Entry 4QO7 (X-ray diffraction, 2.14 A resolution); this record covers chains B and C of the 4 polymer chains in the assembly.

# Chain B (and C)
Name: L-lactate dehydrogenase A chain
From: Homo sapiens
Notes: EC 1.1.1.27; chain C of this document is another copy of the same molecule, construct and numbering; everything in this record applies to it too
Reference sequence: P00338 (LDHA_HUMAN); residues 1-331 here correspond to UniProt positions 2-332 (UniProt number = residue number + 1)
Sequence (331 residues; row label = number of the first residue in the row):
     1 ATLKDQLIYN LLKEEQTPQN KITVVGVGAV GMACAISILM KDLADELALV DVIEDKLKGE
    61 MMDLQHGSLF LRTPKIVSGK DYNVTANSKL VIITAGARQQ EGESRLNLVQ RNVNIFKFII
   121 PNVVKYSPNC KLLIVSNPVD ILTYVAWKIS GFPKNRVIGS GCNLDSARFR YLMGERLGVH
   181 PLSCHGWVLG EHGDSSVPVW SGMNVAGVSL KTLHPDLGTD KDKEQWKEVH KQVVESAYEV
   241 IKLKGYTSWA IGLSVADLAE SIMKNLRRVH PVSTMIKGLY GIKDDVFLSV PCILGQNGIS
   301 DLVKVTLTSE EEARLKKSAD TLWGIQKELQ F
UniProt features mapped onto this chain:
  - active site: His192 (Proton acceptor)
  - binding site (NAD(+)): Arg98, Asn137
  - binding site (substrate): Arg105, Asn137, Arg168, Thr247
  - modified residue: Ala1 (N-acetylalanine), Lys4 (N6-acetyllysine), Tyr9 (Phosphotyrosine), Lys13 (N6-acetyllysine), Thr17 (Phosphothreonine), Lys56 (N6-acetyllysine), Lys80 (N6-acetyllysine), Lys117 (N6-acetyllysine), Lys125 (N6-acetyllysine), Lys223 (N6-acetyllysine), Lys231 (N6-acetyllysine), Tyr238 (Phosphotyrosine), Lys242 (N6-acetyllysine), Thr308 (Phosphothreonine), Ser309 (Phosphoserine), Lys317 (N6-acetyllysine), Thr321 (Phosphothreonine)
  - cross-link: Lys56 (Glycyl lysine isopeptide (Lys-Gly) (interchain with G-Cter in SUMO2))
Ligand contacts:
  - (2S)-2-hydroxypropanoic acid (2OP): Gln99, Arg105, Asn137, Leu164, Arg168, His192, Ala237, Ile241, Thr247
  - NADH (NAI; 1,4-dihydronicotinamide adenine dinucleotide): Val25, Gly26, Val27, Gly28, Ala29, Val30, Gly31, Asp51, Val52, Ile53, Lys56, Tyr82, Thr94, Ala95, Gly96, Ala97, Arg98, Gln99, Leu108, Asn112, Ile115, Ile119, Val135, Ser136, Asn137, Val139, Ser160, Leu164, His192, Tyr246, Thr247, Ile251

# How chain B and chain C interact
Residue-residue contacts (64):
  Asp5(B) - Lys304(C)  hydrogen bond (backbone-side chain)
  Gln6(B) - Lys304(C)  hydrogen bond (backbone-side chain)
  Leu7(B) - Val303(C)
  Leu7(B) - Lys304(C)  hydrogen bond (backbone-backbone)
  Ile8(B) - Asp301(C)
  Ile8(B) - Leu302(C)
  Ile8(B) - Lys304(C)
  Tyr9(B) - Asp301(C)
  Tyr9(B) - Leu302(C)  hydrogen bond (backbone-backbone)
  Tyr9(B) - Lys304(C)
  Asn10(B) - Ser300(C)
  Asn10(B) - Asp301(C)
  Leu11(B) - Lys154(C)
  Leu11(B) - Ile299(C)
  Leu11(B) - Ser300(C)  hydrogen bond (backbone-backbone)
  Leu11(B) - Asp301(C)
  Leu11(B) - Leu302(C)
  Leu12(B) - Asn155(C)
  Leu12(B) - Asn297(C)
  Leu12(B) - Ser300(C)
  Gln16(B) - Gln296(C)
  Thr17(B) - Gln296(C)  hydrogen bond (backbone-side chain)
  Gln19(B) - Gln19(C)
  Gln19(B) - Lys89(C)
  Gln19(B) - Gln296(C)
  Asn20(B) - Asn20(C)
  Asp42(B) - Lys264(C)  salt bridge
  Arg72(B) - Glu260(C)  salt bridge
  Arg72(B) - Leu266(C)
  Arg72(B) - Arg268(C)
  Pro74(B) - Lys264(C)
  Pro74(B) - Asn265(C)
  Lys89(B) - Gln19(C)
  Lys154(B) - Leu11(C)
  Asn155(B) - Leu12(C)
  Glu260(B) - Arg72(C)  salt bridge
  Lys264(B) - Asp42(C)  salt bridge
  Lys264(B) - Arg72(C)
  Lys264(B) - Pro74(C)
  Asn265(B) - Pro74(C)
  Leu266(B) - Arg72(C)
  Gln296(B) - Gln16(C)
  Gln296(B) - Thr17(C)
  Gln296(B) - Gln19(C)
  Asn297(B) - Leu12(C)
  Asn297(B) - Gln16(C)  hydrogen bond
  Ile299(B) - Leu11(C)
  Ser300(B) - Asn10(C)
  Ser300(B) - Leu11(C)  hydrogen bond (backbone-backbone)
  Ser300(B) - Leu12(C)  hydrogen bond (backbone-backbone)
  Asp301(B) - Ile8(C)
  Asp301(B) - Tyr9(C)
  Asp301(B) - Asn10(C)
  Asp301(B) - Leu11(C)
  Leu302(B) - Leu7(C)
  Leu302(B) - Ile8(C)
  Leu302(B) - Tyr9(C)  hydrogen bond (backbone-backbone)
  Leu302(B) - Leu11(C)  hydrophobic
  Val303(B) - Leu7(C)
  Lys304(B) - Asp5(C)  hydrogen bond (side chain-backbone)
  Lys304(B) - Gln6(C)
  Lys304(B) - Leu7(C)  hydrogen bond (backbone-backbone)
  Lys304(B) - Ile8(C)
  Lys304(B) - Tyr9(C)
Also at the interface, not in a pair above, chain B (33 interface residues in all): Lys41, Asp45, Ile293
Also at the interface, not in a pair above, chain C (34 interface residues in all): Glu14, Asp45, Ile293

# Overview
33 residues of chain B face 34 of chain C across their interface; the contacts include 12 hydrogen bonds and 4
salt bridges. Among the polar pairs are Asp42(B)-Lys264(C), Arg72(B)-Glu260(C) and Asp5(B)-Lys304(C). Chain B
binds NADH and (2S)-2-hydroxypropanoic acid.
Both chains are L-lactate dehydrogenase A chain (Homo sapiens). Entry 4QO7 (Lactate Dehydrogenase A in complex
with substituted 3-Hydroxy-2-mercaptocyclohex-2-enone compound 7) was determined by X-ray diffraction together
with 4QO8 from the same study.
